Entry 9EOJ (electron microscopy, 17.00 A resolution (very low resolution: no residue pairs are listed; an interface is given only as per-side residue counts)); this record covers chains Z and c of the 30 polymer chains in the assembly.

Chain Z:
Name: Gamma-tubulin complex component
From: Xenopus laevis
UniProt: A0A8J0T6B8 (A0A8J0T6B8_XENLA); numbering as in UniProt (aligned over 1-896)
Chain sequence (896 residues; row label = number of the first residue in the row):
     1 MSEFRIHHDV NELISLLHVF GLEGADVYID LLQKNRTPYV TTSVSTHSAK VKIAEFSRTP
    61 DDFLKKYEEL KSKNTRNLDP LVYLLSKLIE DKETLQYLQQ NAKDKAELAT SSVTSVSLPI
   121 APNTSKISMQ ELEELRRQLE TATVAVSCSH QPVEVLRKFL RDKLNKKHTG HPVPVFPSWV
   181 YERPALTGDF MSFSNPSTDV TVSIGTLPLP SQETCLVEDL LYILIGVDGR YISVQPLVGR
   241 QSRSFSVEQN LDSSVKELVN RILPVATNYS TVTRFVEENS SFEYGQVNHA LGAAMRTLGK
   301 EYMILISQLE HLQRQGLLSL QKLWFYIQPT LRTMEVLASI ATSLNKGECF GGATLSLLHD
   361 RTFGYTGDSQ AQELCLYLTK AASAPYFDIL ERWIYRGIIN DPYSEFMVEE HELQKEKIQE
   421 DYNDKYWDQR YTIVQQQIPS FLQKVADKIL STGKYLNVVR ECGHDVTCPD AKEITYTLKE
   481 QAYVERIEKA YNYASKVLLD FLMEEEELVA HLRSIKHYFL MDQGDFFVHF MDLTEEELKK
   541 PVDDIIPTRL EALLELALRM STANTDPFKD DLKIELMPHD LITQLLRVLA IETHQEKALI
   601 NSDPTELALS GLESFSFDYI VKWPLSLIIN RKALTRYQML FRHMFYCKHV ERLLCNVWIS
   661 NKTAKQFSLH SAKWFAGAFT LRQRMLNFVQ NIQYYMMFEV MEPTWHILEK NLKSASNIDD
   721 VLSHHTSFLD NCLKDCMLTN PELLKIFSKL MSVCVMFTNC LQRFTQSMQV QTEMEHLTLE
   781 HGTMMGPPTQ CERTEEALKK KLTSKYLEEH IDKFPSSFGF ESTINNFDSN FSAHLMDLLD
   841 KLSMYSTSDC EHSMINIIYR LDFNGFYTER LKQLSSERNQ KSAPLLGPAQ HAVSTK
Unresolved in the structure: 1-208, 412-426, 577-604, 664-672, 765-820, 868-896

Chain c:
Name: Gamma-tubulin complex component 3 homolog
From: Xenopus laevis
UniProt: O73787 (GCP3_XENLA); residues 1-906 here = UniProt positions 1-906
Chain sequence (906 residues; row label = number of the first residue in the row):
     1 MAVPDQKSPN VLLQNLCCRI LGKGEADVAQ QFQYAVRVIG SNFAPTVERD EFLVTEKIKK
    61 EFVRQRREAD GALFSELHRK LQSQGVLKNR WSILYLLLSL SEDPRKQPNK TSSFAALFAQ
   121 ALPRDAHSTP YYYARPQSLP LSYQDRNVQC AQNAASIGSS GISSIGMYAL NGPTPQSIIQ
   181 GQSNQTPNMG DALRQQLGSR LAWTLAAGQQ PSQQSTTTKG LPNTVSRNVP RTRREGDSSG
   241 SVEITETSLV RDLLYVFQGI DGKFVKMCNS ENCYKVDGKV AVSKSLKDIT SKLSELGWLH
   301 NKIKKYTDQR SLDRAFGLVG QSFCAALHQE LKEYYRLLSV LHSQLQVEDD QGVNLGVESS
   361 LTLRRLLVWT FDPKIRLKTL AALVDHCQGR KGGELASAVH AYTKTGDPYM RSLVQHILGL
   421 VAYPILNFLY RWIYDGELED TYHEFFVASD PVVKTDRLWH DKYSLRKSMI PSFMTMDQSR
   481 KVLLIGKSIN FLHQVCHDQT PASKAMAVGK SAESPKDAAE LFTDLENAFQ TKIDAAYFDT
   541 SKYLLDVLNK NYNLLEHMQA MRRYLLLGQG DFIRHLMDLL KPELVRPATT LYQHNLTGIL
   601 ETAVRATNAQ FDNPEILKRL DVRLLEVSPG DTGWDVFSLD YHVDGPIATV FTRECMSHYL
   661 RVFNFLWRAK RMEYILTDIW KGHMCNAKLL KGMPELSGVL HQCHILASEM VHFIHQMQYY
   721 ITFEVLECSW DELWNKVLKA QDLDHIIAAH DVFLDTIISR CLLDSESRAL LNQLRAVFDQ
   781 IIEFQNAQDA LYRAALEELQ QRLQFEERKK ERESEGEWGV TAAEEDVENK RIQEFQESIP
   841 KMRSQLRILT HFYQGIVQQF LVLLTTSTDE SLRFLSFRLD FNEHYKAREP RLRVSMGTRG
   901 RRSFHV
Unresolved in the structure: 1-245, 349-358, 816-820, 886-906

How chain Z and chain c interact:
At this resolution (17 A) residue pairs are not listed: 45 residues of chain Z and 57 of chain c lie at the interface.

Summary:
Chain Z and chain c form an interface of 45 and 57 residues respectively.
Chain Z is Gamma-tubulin complex component and chain c is Gamma-tubulin complex component 3 homolog, both from
Xenopus laevis; the structure, Vertebrate microtubule-capping gamma-tubulin ring complex, was determined by
electron microscopy, deposited together with 9EOK.
